3DP4 - chain A; structure by X-ray diffraction, 2.11 A resolution.

== Chain A ==
Name: Glutamate receptor 3
Organism: Rattus norvegicus
Notes: fragment: S1S2 binding domain
UniProtKB: P19492 (GRIA3_RAT); the construct has insertions or renumbered stretches relative to UniProt, so the offset changes along the chain: 3-117 = UniProt 416-530; 120-261 = UniProt 658-799
Amino-acid sequence (278 residues; row label = number of the first residue in the row; numbers below 1 keep their minus sign (Leu-15 is residue -15)):
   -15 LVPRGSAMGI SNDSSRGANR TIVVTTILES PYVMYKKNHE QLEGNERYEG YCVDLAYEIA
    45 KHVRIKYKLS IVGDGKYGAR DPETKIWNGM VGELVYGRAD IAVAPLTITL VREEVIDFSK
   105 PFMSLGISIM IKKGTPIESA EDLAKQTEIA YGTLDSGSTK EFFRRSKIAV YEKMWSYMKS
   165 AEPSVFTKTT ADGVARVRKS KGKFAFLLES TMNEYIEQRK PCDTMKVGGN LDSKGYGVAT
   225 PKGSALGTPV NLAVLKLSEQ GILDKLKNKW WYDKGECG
Not modelled in the structure: -15 to 3, 262
Differences from the reference sequence: expression tag (-15 to 2, 262); linker (118-119)
Disulfide bonds: Cys206-Cys261
Ion coordination: Zn2+ near His23 (its only coordinating residue here)
Small-molecule neighbours: AMPA (AMQ; (S)-alpha-amino-3-hydroxy-5-methyl-4-isoxazolepropionic acid): Glu13, Tyr61, Pro89, Leu90, Thr91, Arg96, Leu138, Gly141, Ser142, Thr143, Thr174, Leu192, Glu193, Met196, Tyr220
Swiss-Prot annotation at these positions:
  - binding site (L-glutamate): Pro89, Thr91, Arg96, Ser142, Thr143, Glu193
  - glycosylation: Asn3 (N-linked (GlcNAc...) asparagine)

== Overview ==
Bound to chain A: AMPA. UniProt lists 6 L-glutamate-binding residues.
Chain A is Glutamate receptor 3 (Rattus norvegicus); the structure, Crystal structure of the binding domain of
the AMPA subunit GluR3 bound to AMPA, was determined by X-ray diffraction together with 3DLN and 3DP6 from the
same study.
